PDB entry 4XRW | X-ray diffraction, 1.79 A resolution | chain A

# Chain A
Name: BexL
Organism: Amycolatopsis orientalis
UniProt: D7RFJ9 (D7RFJ9_AMYOR); residue numbers follow UniProt; this construct covers 1-309
Amino-acid sequence (329 residues; row label = number of the first residue in the row; numbers below 1 keep their minus sign (Met-19 is residue -19)):
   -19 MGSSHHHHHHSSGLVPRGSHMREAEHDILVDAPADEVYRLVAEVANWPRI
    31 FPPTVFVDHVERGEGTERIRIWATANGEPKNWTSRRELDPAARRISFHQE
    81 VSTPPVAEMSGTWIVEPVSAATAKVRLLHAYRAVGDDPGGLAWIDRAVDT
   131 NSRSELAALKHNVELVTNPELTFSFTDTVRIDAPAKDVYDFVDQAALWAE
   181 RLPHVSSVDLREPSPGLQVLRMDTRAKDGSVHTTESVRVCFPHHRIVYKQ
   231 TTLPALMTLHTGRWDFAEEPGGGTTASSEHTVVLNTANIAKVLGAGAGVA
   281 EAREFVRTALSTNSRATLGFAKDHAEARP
Not modelled in the structure: -19 to 0, 44-45, 251-252
Sequence notes: expression tag (-19 to 0)
What the authors report for this chain:
  - catalytic residues: Arg66, His109, Glu135
  - mutagenesis - R66A, R66K, R66Q, N131A, E135D, E135Q: decreased catalytic activity
  - mutagenesis - E135A: abolished expression
  - mutagenesis - R218A, H260A, T297A: unchanged catalytic activity

# Summary
From the paper: catalytic residues Arg66, His109 and Glu135; R66A, R66K and R66Q, among others, reduce
catalytic activity; 10 substitutions were tested in all.
Chain A is BexL (Amycolatopsis orientalis); the structure, Crystal structure of the di-domain ARO/CYC BexL
from the BE-7585A biosynthetic pathway, was determined by X-ray diffraction (same publication as 4XRT).
